Entry 5I4Y (X-ray diffraction, 1.61 A resolution); this record covers chain A.

[Chain A]
Protein: Lysozyme C
Source organism: Gallus gallus
Notes: EC 3.2.1.17
UniProtKB: P00698 (LYSC_CHICK); residues 1-129 here correspond to UniProt positions 19-147 (UniProt number = residue number + 18)
Amino-acid sequence (129 residues; each row starts with the number of its first residue):
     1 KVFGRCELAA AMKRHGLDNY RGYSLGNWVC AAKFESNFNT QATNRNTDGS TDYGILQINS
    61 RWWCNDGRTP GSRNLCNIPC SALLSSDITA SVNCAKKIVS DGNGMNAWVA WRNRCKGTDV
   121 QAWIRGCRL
Disulfides: Cys6-Cys127, Cys30-Cys115, Cys64-Cys80, Cys76-Cys94
Small-molecule neighbours:
  - urea (URE), molecule 1: Val2, Ser36, Asn37, Asn39
  - urea (URE), molecule 2: Gly4, Arg5, Cys6
  - urea (URE), molecule 3: Arg5, Lys33, Phe38, Trp123
  - urea (URE), molecule 4: Cys6, Glu7, Ala10, Cys127, Arg128
  - urea (URE), molecule 5: Ala10, Lys13, Arg14, Leu129
  - urea (URE), molecule 6: Gly16, Asp18, Asn19, Tyr20
  - urea (URE), molecule 7: Ser24, Asn27, Cys115, Gly117, Thr118, Val120
  - urea (URE), molecule 8: Cys30, Phe34, Arg114, Cys115, Thr118, Asp119, Val120, Trp123
  - urea (URE), molecule 9: Lys33, Phe34, Arg114
  - urea (URE), molecule 10: Glu35, Asp52, Leu56, Gln57, Asn59, Ala107, Trp108, Val109
  - urea (URE), molecule 11: Thr43, Asn44, Arg45, Thr51, Arg68
  - urea (URE), molecule 12: Arg45, Asn46, Thr47, Gly49
  - urea (URE), molecule 13: Leu56, Gln57, Ile58, Asn59, Trp63, Ile98, Ala107, Trp108
  - urea (URE), molecule 14: Asn65, Asp66, Gly67, Arg68, Thr69, Pro70, Ser72
  - urea (URE), molecule 15: Ile124, Gly126, Cys127, Leu129
Swiss-Prot annotation at these positions:
  - active site: Glu35, Asp52
  - binding site (substrate): Asp101
Reported in the primary citation:
  - binding site for urea: Arg14, Phe34, Asn46, Thr47, Trp108, Arg114, Thr118, Asp119, Trp123, Arg128
  - conformationally variable residues (side-chain flip): Lys13, Arg14, Asp18, Asn19, Asn46, Ile55, Asn59
  - contacts within the chain: Ile55-Ile88, Leu56-Trp108 (hydrogen bond)

[In short]
Ligands of chain A: 15 copies of urea. UniProt lists active-site residues Glu35 and Asp52 and
substrate-binding residue Asp101. The paper reports a binding site for urea at Arg14, Phe34 and Asn46 among
others; conformational variability at Lys13, Arg14 and Asp18 among others.
Chain A is Lysozyme C (Gallus gallus); the structure, Exploring onset of lysozyme denaturation by urea: soak
period 10 hours, was determined by X-ray diffraction (same publication as 5I4W, 5I4X, 5I53 and 5I54).
